PDB entry 3FXV | X-ray diffraction, 2.26 A resolution | chains A and B

[Chain A]
Name: NR1H4 protein
Source organism: Homo sapiens
Notes: fragment: ligand binding domain, residues 248-475
UniProt: A1L4K5 (A1L4K5_HUMAN); residue numbers follow UniProt; this construct covers 248-475
Chain sequence (233 residues; numbered 244 to 476; the number before each row is that of its first residue):
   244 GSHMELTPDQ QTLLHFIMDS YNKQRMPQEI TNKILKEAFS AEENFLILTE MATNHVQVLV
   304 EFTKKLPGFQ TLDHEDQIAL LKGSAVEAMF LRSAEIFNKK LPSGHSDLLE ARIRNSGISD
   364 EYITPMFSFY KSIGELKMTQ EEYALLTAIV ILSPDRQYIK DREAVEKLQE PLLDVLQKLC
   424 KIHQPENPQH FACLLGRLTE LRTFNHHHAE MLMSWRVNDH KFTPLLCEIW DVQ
Disordered / not traced: 244-246, 343-347, 461-462, 476
Construct notes: expression tag (244-247, 476); engineered mutation A281 (Glu in A1L4K5), A354 (Glu in A1L4K5)
Small-molecule neighbours: 643 (6-(4-{[3-(3,5-dichloropyridin-4-yl)-5-(1-methylethyl)isoxazol-4-yl]methoxy}-2-methylphenyl)-1-methyl-1H-indole-3-carbox ylic acid): M269, I277, F288, L291, T292, M294, A295, H298, M332, F333, R335, S336, I339, L352, I356, I361, Y365, M369, Y373, H451, M454, L469, W473

[Chain B]
Name: 12-meric peptide from Nuclear receptor coactivator 1
UniProt: Q15788 (NCOA1_HUMAN); residues 744-756 here = UniProt positions 744-756
Chain sequence (13 residues; row label = number of the first residue in the row):
   744 KDHQLLRYLL DKD
Swiss-Prot annotation at these positions:
  - motif: L749 to L753 (LXXLL motif 5)
  - mutagenesis: L752 to L753 (Slightly affects interactions with steroid receptors. Abolishes interactions with steroid receptors; when associated with A-636; A-637; A-693 and A-694)

[How chain A and chain B interact]
Residue-residue contacts - 24 pairs, chain A then chain B:
  V303(A) - L752(B)
  V303(A) - L753(B)  hydrophobic
  E304(A) - L752(B)
  E304(A) - K755(B)  salt bridge
  K307(A) - L752(B)
  K307(A) - L753(B)
  K307(A) - K755(B)  hydrogen bond (side chain-backbone)
  H317(A) - R750(B)
  H317(A) - L753(B)
  H317(A) - D754(B)  salt bridge
  E318(A) - R750(B)  salt bridge
  Q320(A) - L753(B)
  I321(A) - L749(B)  hydrophobic
  I321(A) - R750(B)
  I321(A) - L753(B)  hydrophobic
  L324(A) - L749(B)  hydrophobic
  K325(A) - H746(B)  hydrogen bond
  L468(A) - L748(B)  hydrophobic
  L468(A) - L752(B)  hydrophobic
  E471(A) - H746(B)
  E471(A) - Q747(B)  hydrogen bond (side chain-backbone)
  E471(A) - L748(B)  hydrogen bond (side chain-backbone)
  E471(A) - L749(B)  hydrogen bond (side chain-backbone)
  I472(A) - L749(B)  hydrophobic
Interface residues without a listed pair, chain A (16 interface residues in all): Q300, F312, P467, D474

[Summary]
16 residues of chain A face 9 of chain B across their interface, with 5 hydrogen bonds and 3 salt bridges.
Polar pairs include E304(A)-K755(B), H317(A)-D754(B) and E318(A)-R750(B). Chain A binds compound 643. UniProt
lists 2 mutagenesis sites on chain B.
Here chain A is NR1H4 protein (Homo sapiens) and chain B is 12-meric peptide from Nuclear receptor coactivator
1. Entry 3FXV (Identification of an N-oxide pyridine GW4064 analogue as a potent FXR agonist) was determined
by X-ray diffraction.
